PDB entry 1OQW | X-ray diffraction, 2.00 A resolution | chain A

[Chain A]
Molecule: Fimbrial protein
From: Pseudomonas aeruginosa
UniProtKB: P02973 (FMPA_PSEAE); residues 1-144 here correspond to UniProt positions 7-150 (UniProt number = residue number + 6)
Sequence (144 residues; each row starts with the number of its first residue):
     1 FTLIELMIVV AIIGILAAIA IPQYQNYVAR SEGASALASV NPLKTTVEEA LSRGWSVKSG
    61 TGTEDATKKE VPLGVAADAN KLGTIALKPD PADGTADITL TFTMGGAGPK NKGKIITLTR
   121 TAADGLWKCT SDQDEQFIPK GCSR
Disulfides: Cys-129/Cys-142
Swiss-Prot annotation at these positions:
  - modified residue: Phe-1 (N-methylphenylalanine)
What the authors report for this chain:
  - contacts within the chain: Phe-1/Glu-5

[Summary]
From the paper: contacts within the chain involving Phe-1 and Glu-5.
Chain A is Fimbrial protein (Pseudomonas aeruginosa); the structure, Full-Length PAK Pilin from Pseudomonas
aeruginosa, was determined by X-ray diffraction, deposited together with 1OQV.
